5NLY - chain A; structure by X-ray diffraction, 2.00 A resolution.

== Chain A ==
Name: IQ motif and SEC7 domain-containing protein 1
Organism: Homo sapiens
UniProt: Q6DN90 (IQEC1_HUMAN); residues 390-763 here correspond to UniProt positions 512-885 (UniProt number = residue number + 122)
Amino-acid sequence (405 residues; each row starts with the number of its first residue):
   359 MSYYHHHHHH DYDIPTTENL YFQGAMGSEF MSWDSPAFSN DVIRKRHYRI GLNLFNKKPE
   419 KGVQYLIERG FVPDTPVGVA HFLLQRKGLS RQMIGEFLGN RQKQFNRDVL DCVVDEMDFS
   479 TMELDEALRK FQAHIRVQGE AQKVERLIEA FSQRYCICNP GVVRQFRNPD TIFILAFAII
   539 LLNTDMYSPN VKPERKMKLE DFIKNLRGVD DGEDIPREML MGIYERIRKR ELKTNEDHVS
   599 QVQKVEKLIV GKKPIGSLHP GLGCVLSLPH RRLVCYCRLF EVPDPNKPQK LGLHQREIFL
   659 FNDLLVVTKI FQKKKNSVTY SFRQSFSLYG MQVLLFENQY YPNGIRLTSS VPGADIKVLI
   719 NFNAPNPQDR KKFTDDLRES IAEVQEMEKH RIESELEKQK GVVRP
Unresolved in the structure: 359-393, 610-620, 758-763
Differences from the reference sequence: initiating methionine (359); expression tag (360-389)
Modified / non-standard residues: Cys470, Cys514, Cys516, Cys635 (s,S-(2-hydroxyethyl)thiocysteine; CME)
Swiss-Prot annotation at these positions:
  - modified residue (Phosphoserine): Ser390, Ser393
From the paper describing this entry:
  - conformationally variable residues (order/disorder transition): Lys610 to Cys622

== Overview ==
From the paper: conformational variability at Lys610.
Chain A is IQ motif and SEC7 domain-containing protein 1 (Homo sapiens); the structure, Brag2 Sec7-PH
(390-763), P212121, was determined by X-ray diffraction, deposited together with 5NLV.
